Entry 8AB6 (electron microscopy, 2.00 A resolution); this record covers chains P and O of the 20 polymer chains in the assembly.

[Chain P]
Name: Cytochrome b-c1 complex subunit Rieske, mitochondrial
From: Yarrowia lipolytica
Notes: EC 7.1.1.8
UniProt: Q6CI02 (Q6CI02_YARLI); residue numbers follow UniProt; this construct covers 1-225
Amino-acid sequence (225 residues; each row starts with the number of its first residue):
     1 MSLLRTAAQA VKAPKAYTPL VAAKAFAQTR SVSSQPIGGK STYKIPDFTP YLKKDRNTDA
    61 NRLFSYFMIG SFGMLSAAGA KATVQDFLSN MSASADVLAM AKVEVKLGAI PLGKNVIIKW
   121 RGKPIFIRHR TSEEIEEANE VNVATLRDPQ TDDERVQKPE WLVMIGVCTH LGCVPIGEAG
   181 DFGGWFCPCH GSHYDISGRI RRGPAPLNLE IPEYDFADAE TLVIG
Unresolved in the structure: 1-38, 102-225
Ligand contacts:
  - 1,2-diacyl-sn-glycero-3-phosphocholine (PC1): Tyr-66, Ile-69, Gly-73, Ser-76, Ala-77, Ala-80
  - phosphatidylethanolamine (PTY), molecule 1: Ile-69, Phe-72, Gly-73, Ser-76
  - phosphatidylethanolamine (PTY), molecule 2: Gly-79, Ala-80, Lys-81, Ala-82, Thr-83, Val-84, Gln-85, Asp-86

[Chain O]
Name: YALI0A17468p
From: Yarrowia lipolytica
UniProt: Q6CGP7 (Q6CGP7_YARLI); residues 1-330 here = UniProt positions 1-330
Amino-acid sequence (330 residues; row label = number of the first residue in the row):
     1 MRRRRIGVWP ENRRVSRLWV SLSPRSCVTC PVPTNQNPPI NNHHTPILTQ MFKAIPLRQA
    61 LLGISSAVCA GATTTYYYTT KAEAMTAAEH GLHPAEYPWP QNGMLSTFDH ASLRRGYQVY
   121 KEVCAACHSL DRIAWRNLVG VTHTTDEAKA FAEELEYDDE PDDEGNPRKR PGKLADYIPG
   181 PYPNEQAARA ANQGALPPDL SLIAKARHGG ADYIFALLTG YPDEPPAGVV LAPGMNYNPY
   241 FPGGGIGMAR TLFDGVVEYE DGTPATTSQM AKDVAAFLTW AAEPEHDERK KLGLKAIIVI
   301 SAMLGLSVYI KKFKWSPIKN RKFIYNPPKN
Unresolved in the structure: 1-84, 329-330
Metal / ion sites: heme c Fe: His-128, Met-248
Ligand contacts:
  - heme c (HEC): Val-119, Val-123, Cys-124, Cys-127, His-128, Asn-192, Ala-195, Leu-196, Pro-197, Pro-198, Leu-200, Ile-203, Arg-207, Tyr-213, Ile-214, Leu-217, Leu-218, Phe-241, Ile-246, Gly-247, Met-248, Thr-251, Leu-252, Val-274, Leu-278
  - phosphatidylethanolamine (PTY): Leu-292, Lys-295, Ala-296, Val-299, Ile-300

[How chain P and chain O interact]
Contacting residue pairs (31):
  Gly-39(P) with Asn-326(O)
  Lys-40(P) with Asn-326(O), hydrogen bond (backbone-side chain)
  Ser-41(P) with Ile-324(O)
  Thr-42(P) with Asn-326(O)
  Lys-44(P) with Ile-324(O)
  Pro-46(P) with Lys-322(O); Ile-324(O), hydrophobic
  Asp-47(P) with Lys-322(O)
  Phe-48(P) with Asn-320(O); Lys-322(O)
  Tyr-51(P) with Asn-320(O); Lys-322(O), hydrogen bond
  Phe-64(P) with Tyr-309(O)
  Ser-65(P) with Tyr-309(O); Phe-313(O)
  Met-68(P) with Leu-306(O), hydrophobic; Tyr-309(O), hydrophobic
  Ser-71(P) with Leu-306(O)
  Phe-72(P) with Met-303(O); Leu-306(O); Ile-310(O), hydrophobic
  Leu-75(P) with Ala-302(O), hydrophobic; Met-303(O), hydrophobic; Leu-306(O), hydrophobic
  Ser-76(P) with Met-303(O)
  Ala-95(P) with Arg-136(O)
  Asp-96(P) with Arg-136(O)
  Ala-99(P) with Arg-136(O); Ala-175(O), hydrophobic
  Met-100(P) with Lys-173(O); Ala-175(O), hydrophobic
Also at the interface, not in a pair above, chain P (21 interface residues in all): Ile-69
Also at the interface, not in a pair above, chain O (16 interface residues in all): Val-299, Ser-307, Tyr-325

[Overview]
21 residues of chain P and 16 residues of chain O are in contact; the contacts include 2 hydrogen bonds. Among
the polar pairs are Lys-40(P)/Asn-326(O) and Tyr-51(P)/Lys-322(O). One phosphatidylethanolamine molecule is
bound between chain P and chain O.
Here chain P is Cytochrome b-c1 complex subunit Rieske, mitochondrial and chain O is YALI0A17468p, both from
Yarrowia lipolytica. Entry 8AB6 (Complex III2 from Yarrowia lipolytica, combined datasets, consensus
refinement) was determined by electron microscopy (same publication as 8AB7, 8AB8, 8AB9, 8ABA, 8ABB, 8ABE and
11 further entries).
